7ZT5 - chains D and E of the 4 polymer chains in the assembly; structure by X-ray diffraction, 2.09 A resolution.

Chain D:
Name: TCR alpha
Organism: Homo sapiens
Chain sequence (205 residues; numbered 1 to 205; the number before each row is that of its first residue):
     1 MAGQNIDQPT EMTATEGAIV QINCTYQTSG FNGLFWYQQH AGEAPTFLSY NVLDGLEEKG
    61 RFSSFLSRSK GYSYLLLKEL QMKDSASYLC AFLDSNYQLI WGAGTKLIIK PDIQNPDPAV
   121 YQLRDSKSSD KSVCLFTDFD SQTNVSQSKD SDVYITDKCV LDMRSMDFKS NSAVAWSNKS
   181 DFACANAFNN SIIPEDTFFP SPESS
Unresolved in the structure: 1-3, 128-129, 190-205
Cystine bridges: C24-C90, C134-C184

Chain E:
Name: TCR beta
Organism: Homo sapiens
Chain sequence (262 residues; numbered 1 to 262; the number before each row is that of its first residue):
     1 NAGVTQTPKF QVLKTGQSMT LQCAQDMNHN YMYWYRQDPG MGLRLIYYSA SEGTTDKGEV
    61 PNGYNVSRST TEDFPLRLLS AAPSQTSVYF CASSNREYSP LHFGNGTRLT VTEDLNKVFP
   121 PEVAVFEPSE AEISHTQKAT LVCLATGFYP DHVELSWWVN GKEVHSGVCT DPQPLKEQPA
   181 LNDSRYALSS RLRVSATFWQ DPRNHFRCQV QFYGLSENDE WTQDRAKPVT QIVSAEAWGR
   241 ADAAAGAAEQ KLISEEDLNG AA
Unresolved in the structure: 243-262
Cystine bridges: C23-C91, C143-C208

Chain D / chain E interface:
Cross-chain cystine bridges: C159(D)-C169(E)
Contacting residue pairs (82; chain D residue first):
  F35(D) - Y98(E)
  Y37(D) - P100(E)
  Y37(D) - L101(E)  hydrogen bond (side chain-backbone)
  Q39(D) - Q37(E)  hydrogen bond
  Q39(D) - F90(E)
  E43(D) - F90(E)
  A44(D) - F90(E)  hydrophobic
  A44(D) - F103(E)  hydrophobic
  A44(D) - G104(E)
  P45(D) - F103(E)
  F47(D) - P100(E)  hydrophobic
  L93(D) - E97(E)
  L93(D) - Y98(E)  hydrophobic
  Y97(D) - E97(E)
  L99(D) - Y35(E)
  L99(D) - L101(E)  hydrophobic
  W101(D) - Y35(E)  hydrogen bond
  W101(D) - G42(E)
  W101(D) - L43(E)  hydrophobic
  W101(D) - F103(E)  hydrophobic
  G102(D) - G42(E)
  A103(D) - M41(E)
  A103(D) - G42(E)
  D117(D) - H135(E)  salt bridge
  Y121(D) - S129(E)
  Y121(D) - A131(E)
  Y121(D) - E132(E)
  Y121(D) - H135(E)
  Y121(D) - T136(E)
  Q122(D) - S129(E)
  L123(D) - F126(E)
  L123(D) - E127(E)
  L123(D) - T140(E)
  L123(D) - V142(E)  hydrophobic
  R124(D) - F126(E)
  R124(D) - E127(E)  salt bridge
  R124(D) - P128(E)  hydrogen bond (side chain-backbone)
  R124(D) - E130(E)  salt bridge
  R124(D) - I133(E)
  R124(D) - W199(E)
  R124(D) - R240(E)
  D125(D) - F126(E)
  S126(D) - V125(E)
  K127(D) - A124(E)
  K127(D) - V125(E)  hydrogen bond (side chain-backbone)
  K127(D) - A235(E)
  K131(D) - F126(E)
  K131(D) - L144(E)
  V133(D) - F126(E)  hydrophobic
  V133(D) - V142(E)  hydrophobic
  L135(D) - T140(E)
  T137(D) - R193(E)
  D138(D) - T136(E)
  D138(D) - R193(E)  salt bridge
  Q147(D) - L175(E)
  Y154(D) - L175(E)  hydrophobic
  Y154(D) - K176(E)
  Y154(D) - E177(E)  hydrogen bond (side chain-backbone)
  Y154(D) - Q178(E)
  T156(D) - D171(E)
  T156(D) - S189(E)
  T156(D) - R191(E)  hydrogen bond
  D157(D) - R191(E)
  C159(D) - C169(E)  disulfide
  C159(D) - T170(E)
  C159(D) - R191(E)
  V160(D) - C169(E)  hydrogen bond (backbone-side chain)
  L161(D) - R193(E)
  D162(D) - S166(E)  hydrogen bond (backbone-side chain)
  D162(D) - G167(E)  hydrogen bond (backbone-backbone)
  M163(D) - R193(E)
  M163(D) - V194(E)
  M163(D) - S195(E)
  R164(D) - S166(E)  hydrogen bond (backbone-side chain)
  M166(D) - S195(E)
  F168(D) - K138(E)
  F168(D) - R193(E)
  S170(D) - R193(E)  hydrogen bond
  S172(D) - R191(E)  hydrogen bond
  V174(D) - R191(E)
  W176(D) - L144(E)  hydrophobic
  W176(D) - A187(E)  hydrophobic
Also at the interface, not in a pair above, chain D (47 interface residues in all): L89, S151, I155, S165, A173
Also at the interface, not in a pair above, chain E (52 interface residues in all): G40, S99, N105, L141, V168, E236

Summary:
47 residues of chain D face 52 of chain E across their interface; the contacts include 1 disulfide bond, 13
hydrogen bonds and 4 salt bridges. Among the polar pairs are D117(D)-H135(E), R124(D)-E127(E) and
R124(D)-E130(E).
Chain D is TCR alpha and chain E is TCR beta, both from Homo sapiens; the structure, Structure of E8 TCR in
complex in human MR1 bound to 3FSA, was determined by X-ray diffraction (same publication as 7ZT2, 7ZT3, 7ZT4,
7ZT7, 7ZT8 and 7ZT9).
